8VIL - chain A; structure by X-ray diffraction, 1.95 A resolution.

# Chain A
Molecule: Sulfoxide synthase EgtB-IV
Organism: Crocosphaera subtropica ATCC 51142
UniProtKB: B1WTS6 (B1WTS6_CROS5); residue numbers follow UniProt; this construct covers 1-448
Chain sequence (468 residues; each row starts with the number of its first residue; numbers below 1 keep their minus sign (Met-19 is residue -19)):
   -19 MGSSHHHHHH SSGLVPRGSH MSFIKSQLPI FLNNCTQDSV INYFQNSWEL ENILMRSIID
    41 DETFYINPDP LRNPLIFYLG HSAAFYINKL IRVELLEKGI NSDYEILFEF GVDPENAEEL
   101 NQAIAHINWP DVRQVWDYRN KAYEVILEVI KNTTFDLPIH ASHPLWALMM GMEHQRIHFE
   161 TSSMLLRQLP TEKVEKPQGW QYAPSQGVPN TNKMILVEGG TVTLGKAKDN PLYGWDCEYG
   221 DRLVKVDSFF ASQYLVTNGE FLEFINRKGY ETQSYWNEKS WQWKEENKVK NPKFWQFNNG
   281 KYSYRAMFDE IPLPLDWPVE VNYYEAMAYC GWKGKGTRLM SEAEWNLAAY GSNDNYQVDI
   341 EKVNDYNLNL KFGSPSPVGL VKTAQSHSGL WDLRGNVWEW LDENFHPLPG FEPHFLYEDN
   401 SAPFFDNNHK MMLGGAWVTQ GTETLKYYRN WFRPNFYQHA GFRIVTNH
Disordered / not traced: -19 to -1, 92, 102-106, 334-335
Sequence notes: expression tag (-19 to 0)
Ion coordination: Fe ion: His61, His154, His158 (together with N,N-dimethyl-L-histidine); Na+: Asp372, Leu373, Gly375, Val377, Glu379
Residues lining bound ligands: N,N-dimethyl-L-histidine (AVI): His61, His154, Ile157, His158, Thr161, Tyr397, Asn400, Tyr428, Asn430, Trp431, Phe432
What the authors report for this chain:
  - catalytic residues: Tyr397 (proposed by the authors, not directly observed)
  - mutagenesis - R52A, R52A/Y58F, Y58F: abolished catalytic activity

# In short
Ligands of chain A: N,N-dimethyl-L-histidine. The Fe ion site is built by His61, His154 and His158. The Na+
site is built by Asp372, Leu373, Gly375, Val377 and Glu379. From the paper: the catalytic residue Tyr397;
R52A, R52A/Y58F and Y58F abolish catalytic activity.
Chain A is Sulfoxide synthase EgtB-IV (Crocosphaera subtropica ATCC 51142); the structure, EgtB-IV from
Crocosphaera subtropica, an ergothioneine-biosynthetic type IV sulfoxide synthase in complex with
N,N-dimethyl-histidine, was determined by X-ray diffraction (same publication as 8VIG, 8VIH, 8VII and 8VIK).
